Entry 4REI (X-ray diffraction, 1.49 A resolution); this record covers chain A.

Chain A:
Protein: Major latex-like protein
From: Panax ginseng
UniProtKB: B5THI3 (B5THI3_PANGI); residue numbers follow UniProt; this construct covers 1-151
Sequence (151 residues; each row starts with the number of its first residue):
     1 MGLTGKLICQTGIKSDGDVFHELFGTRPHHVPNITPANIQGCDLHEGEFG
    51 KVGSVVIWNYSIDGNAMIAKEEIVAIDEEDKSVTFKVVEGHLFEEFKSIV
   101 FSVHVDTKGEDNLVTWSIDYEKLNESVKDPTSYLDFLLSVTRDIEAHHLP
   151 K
Disordered / not traced: 1, 109-111, 151
Small-molecule neighbours: (3R,5R)-3-ethyl-2,5-dimethylheptane (3MV): Phe-24, Ile-39, Trp-58, Tyr-60, Ala-69, Glu-71, Phe-85, Leu-92, Phe-101, Trp-116, Tyr-133, Phe-136, Leu-137

Summary:
Bound to chain A: (3R,5R)-3-ethyl-2,5-dimethylheptane.
Chain A is Major latex-like protein (Panax ginseng); the structure, Crystal structure of ginseng major
latex-like protein 151 (GLP) from Panax ginseng. (crystal-2), was determined by X-ray diffraction together
with 4REH and 4REJ from the same study.
